Entry 9QE0 (electron microscopy, 6.71 A resolution (low resolution: residue-level contacts below are approximate; hydrogen-bond / salt-bridge calls are withheld)); this record covers chains F and G of the 8 polymer chains in the assembly.

# Chain F (and G)
Name: JetC
Source organism: Neobacillus vireti LMG 21834
Notes: chain G of this document is another copy of the same molecule, construct and numbering; everything in this record applies to it too
Amino-acid sequence (1371 residues; each row starts with the number of its first residue):
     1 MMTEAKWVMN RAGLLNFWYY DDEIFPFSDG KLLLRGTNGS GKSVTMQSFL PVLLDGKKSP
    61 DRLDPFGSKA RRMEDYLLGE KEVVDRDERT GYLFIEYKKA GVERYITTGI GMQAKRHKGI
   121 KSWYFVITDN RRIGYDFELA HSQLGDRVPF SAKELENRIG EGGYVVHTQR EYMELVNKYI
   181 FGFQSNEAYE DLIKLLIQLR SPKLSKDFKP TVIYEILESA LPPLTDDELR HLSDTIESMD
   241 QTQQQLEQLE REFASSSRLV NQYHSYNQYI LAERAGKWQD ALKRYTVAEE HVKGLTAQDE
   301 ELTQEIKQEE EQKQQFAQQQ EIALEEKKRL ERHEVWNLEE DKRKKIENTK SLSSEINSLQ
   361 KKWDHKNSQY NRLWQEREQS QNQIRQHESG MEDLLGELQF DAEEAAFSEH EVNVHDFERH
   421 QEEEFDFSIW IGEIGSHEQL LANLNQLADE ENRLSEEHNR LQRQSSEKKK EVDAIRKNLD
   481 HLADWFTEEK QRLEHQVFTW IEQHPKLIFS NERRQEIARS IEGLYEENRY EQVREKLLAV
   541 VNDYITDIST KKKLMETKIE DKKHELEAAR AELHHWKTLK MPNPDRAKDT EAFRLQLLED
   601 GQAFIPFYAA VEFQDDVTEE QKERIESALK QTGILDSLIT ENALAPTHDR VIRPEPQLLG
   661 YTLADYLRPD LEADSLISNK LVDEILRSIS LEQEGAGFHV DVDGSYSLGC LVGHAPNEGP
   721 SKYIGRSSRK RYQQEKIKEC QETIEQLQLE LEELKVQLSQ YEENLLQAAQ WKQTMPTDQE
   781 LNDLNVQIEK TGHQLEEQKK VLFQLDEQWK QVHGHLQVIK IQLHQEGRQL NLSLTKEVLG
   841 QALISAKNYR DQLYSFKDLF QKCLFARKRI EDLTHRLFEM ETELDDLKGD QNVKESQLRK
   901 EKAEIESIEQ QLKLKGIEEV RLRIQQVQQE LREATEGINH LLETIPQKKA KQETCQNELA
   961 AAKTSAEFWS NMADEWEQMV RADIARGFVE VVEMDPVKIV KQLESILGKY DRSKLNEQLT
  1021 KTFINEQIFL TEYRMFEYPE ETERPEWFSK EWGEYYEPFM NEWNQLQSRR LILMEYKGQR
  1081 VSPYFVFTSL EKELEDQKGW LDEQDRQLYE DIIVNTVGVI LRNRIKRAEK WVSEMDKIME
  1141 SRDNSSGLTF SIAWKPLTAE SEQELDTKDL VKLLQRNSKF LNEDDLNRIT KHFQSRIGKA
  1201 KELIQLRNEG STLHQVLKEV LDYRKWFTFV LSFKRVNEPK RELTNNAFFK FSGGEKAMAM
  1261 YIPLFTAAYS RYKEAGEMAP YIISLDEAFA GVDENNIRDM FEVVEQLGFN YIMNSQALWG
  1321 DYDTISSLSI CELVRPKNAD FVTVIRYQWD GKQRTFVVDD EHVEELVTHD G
Not modelled in the structure: 1371 (chain G: 1357-1371)

# Chain F / chain G interface
Residue-residue contacts (133; chain F residue first):
  Phe208(F) - Asn1338(G)
  Lys209(F) - Glu80(G)
  Lys209(F) - Glu82(G)
  Arg284(F) - Glu1054(G)
  Arg284(F) - Glu1057(G)
  Lys313(F) - Glu943(G)
  Lys327(F) - Glu331(G)
  Arg332(F) - Glu334(G)
  Arg453(F) - Arg453(G)
  Arg460(F) - Gln808(G)
  Arg529(F) - Glu531(G)
  Glu531(F) - Glu531(G)
  Glu531(F) - Arg534(G)
  Arg534(F) - Glu531(G)
  Arg534(F) - Glu535(G)
  Glu535(F) - Lys772(G)
  Asn542(F) - Asn542(G)
  Asn542(F) - Ile545(G)
  Asn542(F) - Thr546(G)
  Ile545(F) - Thr546(G)
  Thr546(F) - Ser549(G)
  Thr546(F) - Lys553(G)
  Ser549(F) - Thr550(G)
  Thr550(F) - Lys553(G)
  Lys553(F) - Lys553(G)
  Lys553(F) - Leu554(G)
  Lys553(F) - Thr557(G)
  Ala587(F) - Pro716(G)
  Asp589(F) - Pro716(G)
  Asp589(F) - Asn717(G)
  Gln631(F) - Arg650(G)
  Thr632(F) - Leu708(G)
  Thr632(F) - Leu711(G)
  Ile634(F) - Cys710(G)
  Ser637(F) - Leu711(G)
  Pro646(F) - Val712(G)
  Pro646(F) - Gly713(G)
  Pro646(F) - His714(G)
  Thr647(F) - His714(G)
  His648(F) - His714(G)
  His648(F) - Ala715(G)
  His648(F) - Pro716(G)
  Asp649(F) - Gly713(G)
  Asp649(F) - His714(G)
  Arg650(F) - Gln631(G)
  Arg650(F) - Leu711(G)
  Arg650(F) - Val712(G)
  Arg650(F) - Gly713(G)
  Val651(F) - Val712(G)
  Ile652(F) - Cys710(G)
  Ile652(F) - Leu711(G)
  Arg653(F) - Cys710(G)
  Ile689(F) - Cys710(G)
  Ala696(F) - Glu655(G)
  Phe698(F) - Ala696(G)
  Phe698(F) - Gly709(G)
  Phe698(F) - Cys710(G)
  Tyr706(F) - Arg650(G)
  Leu708(F) - Gly697(G)
  Leu708(F) - Phe698(G)
  Leu708(F) - Gly709(G)
  Cys710(F) - Ile652(G)
  Cys710(F) - Arg653(G)
  Cys710(F) - Glu655(G)
  Cys710(F) - Gln657(G)
  Cys710(F) - Phe698(G)
  Leu711(F) - Val651(G)
  Leu711(F) - Ile652(G)
  Val712(F) - Pro646(G)
  Val712(F) - Arg650(G)
  Val712(F) - Val651(G)
  Val712(F) - Arg653(G)
  Gly713(F) - Pro646(G)
  Gly713(F) - Asp649(G)
  Gly713(F) - Arg650(G)
  His714(F) - Pro646(G)
  His714(F) - Thr647(G)
  His714(F) - His648(G)
  His714(F) - Asp649(G)
  Ala715(F) - His648(G)
  Pro716(F) - Ala587(G)
  Pro716(F) - Asp589(G)
  Asn717(F) - Asp589(G)
  Val786(F) - Arg529(G)
  Lys790(F) - His793(G)
  Lys847(F) - Arg850(G)
  Arg850(F) - Arg850(G)
  Asp851(F) - Tyr854(G)
  Tyr854(F) - Tyr854(G)
  Asp858(F) - Lys857(G)
  Lys862(F) - Glu424(G)
  Lys862(F) - Phe865(G)
  Phe865(F) - Phe865(G)
  Arg869(F) - Asp872(G)
  Arg876(F) - Arg876(G)
  Arg876(F) - Glu879(G)
  Glu879(F) - Lys366(G)
  Glu883(F) - Lys366(G)
  Lys894(F) - Lys894(G)
  Asn939(F) - Leu942(G)
  Leu942(F) - Asn939(G)
  Leu942(F) - Leu942(G)
  Leu942(F) - Glu943(G)
  Glu943(F) - Lys313(G)
  Glu943(F) - Leu942(G)
  Glu943(F) - Pro946(G)
  Pro946(F) - Glu943(G)
  Pro946(F) - Gln947(G)
  Ala950(F) - Ala950(G)
  Ser1013(F) - Asn1016(G)
  Glu1017(F) - Thr1020(G)
  Glu1017(F) - Arg1070(G)
  Ile1024(F) - Ile1024(G)
  Glu1054(F) - Tyr1055(G)
  Tyr1055(F) - Glu1054(G)
  Tyr1055(F) - Tyr1055(G)
  Pro1058(F) - Pro1058(G)
  Pro1058(F) - Phe1059(G)
  Phe1059(F) - Pro1058(G)
  Glu1062(F) - Gln1065(G)
  Asn1245(F) - Glu82(G)
  Asn1246(F) - Glu82(G)
  Phe1248(F) - Asn1338(G)
  Phe1249(F) - Glu82(G)
  Phe1249(F) - Val83(G)
  Phe1249(F) - Asn1338(G)
  Gly1253(F) - Lys1337(G)
  Lys1256(F) - Lys1337(G)
  Lys1256(F) - Asn1338(G)
  Gly1291(F) - Thr37(G)
  Gly1291(F) - Lys1337(G)
  Asp1293(F) - Lys1337(G)
  Lys1337(F) - Glu1294(G)
Other interface residues (no listed pair), chain F (98 interface residues in all): Phe66, Asp280, Glu331, Gln464, Leu554, Gly633, Glu655, Ser688, Gly709, Glu797, Gln861, Asp872, Gln947, Thr954, Asn1016, Lys1021, Val1292
Other interface residues (no listed pair), chain G (103 interface residues in all): Asp207, Lys327, Asn337, Lys362, Ile431, Arg624, Thr632, Leu644, Ala645, Ser688, Gln693, Gly695, Tyr706, Gln794, Gln804, Asp851, Gln861, Arg869, His875, Thr954, Ser1013, Glu1017, Asn1061, Asn1295, Pro1336

# Overview
98 residues of chain F and 103 residues of chain G are in contact.
Chain F and chain G are both JetC (Neobacillus vireti LMG 21834); the structure, Neobacillus vireti Wadjet-II
JetABC dimer, was determined by electron microscopy (same publication as 9QE1).
